Entry 7K0Y (electron microscopy, 3.70 A resolution); this record covers chains B and D of the 7 polymer chains in the assembly.

== Chain B ==
Name: X-ray repair cross-complementing protein 6
From: Homo sapiens
Notes: EC 3.6.4.-, 4.2.99.-
Reference sequence: P12956 (XRCC6_HUMAN); residues 1-609 here = UniProt positions 1-609
Amino-acid sequence (609 residues; row label = number of the first residue in the row):
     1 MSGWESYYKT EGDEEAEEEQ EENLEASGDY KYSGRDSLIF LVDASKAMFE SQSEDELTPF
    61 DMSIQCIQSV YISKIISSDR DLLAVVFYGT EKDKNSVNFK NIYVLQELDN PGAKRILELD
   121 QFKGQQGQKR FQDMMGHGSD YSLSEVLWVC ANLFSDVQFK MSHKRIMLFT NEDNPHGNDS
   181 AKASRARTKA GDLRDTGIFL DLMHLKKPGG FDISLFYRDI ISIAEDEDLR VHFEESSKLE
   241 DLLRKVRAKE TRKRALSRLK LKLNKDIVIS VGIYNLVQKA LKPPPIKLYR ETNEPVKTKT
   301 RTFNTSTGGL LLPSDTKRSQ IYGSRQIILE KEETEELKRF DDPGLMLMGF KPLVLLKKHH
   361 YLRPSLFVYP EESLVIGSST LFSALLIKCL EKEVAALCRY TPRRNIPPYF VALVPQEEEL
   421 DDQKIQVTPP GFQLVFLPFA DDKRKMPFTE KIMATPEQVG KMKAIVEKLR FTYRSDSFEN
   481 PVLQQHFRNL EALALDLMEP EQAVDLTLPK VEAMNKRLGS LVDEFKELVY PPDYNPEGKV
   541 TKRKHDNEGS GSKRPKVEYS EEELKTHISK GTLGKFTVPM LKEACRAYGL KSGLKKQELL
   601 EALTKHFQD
Not modelled in the structure: 1-30, 223-236, 535-609
Swiss-Prot annotation at these positions:
  - region: Val578 to Glu583 (Interaction with BAX)
  - active site: Lys31 (Schiff-base intermediate with DNA)
  - modified residue: Ser2 (N-acetylserine), Ser6 (Phosphoserine), Ser27 (Phosphoserine), Lys31 (N6-acetyllysine), Ser51 (Phosphoserine), Ser306 (Phosphoserine), Lys317 (N6-acetyllysine), Lys331 (N6-acetyllysine), Lys338 (N6-acetyllysine), Thr455 (Phosphothreonine), Lys461 (N6-acetyllysine), Ser477 (Phosphoserine), Ser520 (Phosphoserine), Lys539 (N6-acetyllysine), Lys542 (N6-acetyllysine), Lys544 (N6-acetyllysine), Ser550 (Phosphoserine), Lys553 (N6-acetyllysine), Lys556 (N6-acetyllysine), Ser560 (Phosphoserine) and 1 more in UniProt
  - cross-link (Glycyl lysine isopeptide (Lys-Gly)): Lys287 (interchain with G-Cter in SUMO2), Lys317 (interchain with G-Cter in SUMO2), Lys556 (interchain with G-Cter in SUMO2)
  - mutagenesis: Lys31 (K31A: Diminishes the ability to form a Schiff base. Abolishes adduct formation; when associated with A-160 and A-164), Lys160 (K160A: Abolishes adduct formation; when associated with A-31 and A-160), Lys164 (K164A: Abolishes adduct formation; when associated with A-31 and A-164), Lys539 (K539Q: Complete loss of suppression of BAX-induced apoptosis; K539R: No effect on suppression of BAX-induced apoptosis), Lys542 (K542Q: Complete loss of suppression of BAX-induced apoptosis; K542R: No effect on suppression of BAX-induced apoptosis), Lys544 (K544R: No effect on suppression of BAX-induced apoptosis), Lys553 (K553Q: Partial loss of suppression of BAX-induced apoptosis; K553R: No effect on suppression of BAX-induced apoptosis), Lys556 (K556R: No effect on suppression of BAX-induced apoptosis), Lys570 (K570R: Loss of methylation; loss of anti-apoptotic activity; no effect on XRCC5 stabilization)

== Chain D ==
Molecule: 24-nt DNA strand
Sequence (24 nucleotides; row label = number of the first residue in the row):
     1 GCATGCTCTA CTGCTTCGAT ATCG

== Interface between chain B and chain D ==
Residue-residue contacts (8):
  Arg252(B) with DA19(D), phosphate contact
  Arg254(B) with DC17(D), hydrogen bond to the base; DG18(D), sugar contact; DA19(D), sugar contact
  Leu256(B) with DA19(D), phosphate contact
  Gln278(B) with DA19(D), phosphate contact
  Arg403(B) with DT20(D), phosphate contact; DA21(D), salt bridge to the phosphate
Other interface residues (no listed pair), chain B (7 interface residues in all): Asn275, Arg363

== Summary ==
7 residues of chain B and 5 residues of chain D are in contact, with 1 hydrogen bond and 1 salt bridge. Among
the polar pairs are Arg254(B)-DC17(D) and Arg403(B)-DA21(D). UniProt lists active-site residue Lys31(B) and 9
mutagenesis sites on chain B.
Here chain B is X-ray repair cross-complementing protein 6 (Homo sapiens) and chain D is a 24-nt DNA strand.
Entry 7K0Y (Cryo-EM structure of activated-form DNA-PK (complex VI)) was determined by electron microscopy,
deposited together with 7K17, 7K19, 7K1B, 7K1J, 7K1K and 7K1N.
